9B6R - chains C and H of the 8 polymer chains in the assembly; structure by electron microscopy, 3.19 A resolution.

[Chain C]
Protein: Capsid protein VP1
Source organism: Adeno-associated virus
UniProt: Q6JC22 (Q6JC22_9VIRU); residues 203-736 here = UniProt positions 203-736
Sequence (534 residues; each row starts with the number of its first residue):
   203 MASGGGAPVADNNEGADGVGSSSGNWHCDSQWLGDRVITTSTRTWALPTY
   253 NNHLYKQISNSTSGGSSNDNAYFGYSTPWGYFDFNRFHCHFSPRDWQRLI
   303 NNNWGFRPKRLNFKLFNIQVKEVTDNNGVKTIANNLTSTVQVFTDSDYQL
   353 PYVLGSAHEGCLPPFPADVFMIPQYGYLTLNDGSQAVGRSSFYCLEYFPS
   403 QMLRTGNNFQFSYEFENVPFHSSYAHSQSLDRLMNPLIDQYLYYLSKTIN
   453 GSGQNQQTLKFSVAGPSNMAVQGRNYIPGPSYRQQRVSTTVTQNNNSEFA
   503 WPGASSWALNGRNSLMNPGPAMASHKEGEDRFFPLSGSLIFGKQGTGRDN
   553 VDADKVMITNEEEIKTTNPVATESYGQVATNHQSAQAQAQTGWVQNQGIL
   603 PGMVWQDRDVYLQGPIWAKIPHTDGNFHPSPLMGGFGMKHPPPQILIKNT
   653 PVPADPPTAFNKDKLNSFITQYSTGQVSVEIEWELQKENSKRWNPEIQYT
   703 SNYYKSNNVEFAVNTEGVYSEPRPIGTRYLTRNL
Not modelled in the structure: 203-221, 338-339, 399-410, 655-669
What the authors report for this chain:
  - mutagenesis - Q588R: abolished binding to Fab1-1

[Chain H]
Protein: Fab1-5 heavy chain
Source organism: Homo sapiens
Sequence (128 residues; numbered 20 to 147; the number before each row is that of its first residue):
    20 EVQLVESGGGLVKPGGSLRLSCAASGFMFSSYSMNWVRQAPGKGLEWVSS
    70 ISRSDSYIDYADSVKGRFTISRDTAMNVLYLQMDSLRAEDTGVYYCARTH
   120 VFNMFREVINDDYYGMDVWGQGTTVTVS
Disulfides: Cys-41/Cys-115

[Interface between chain C and chain H]
Contacting residue pairs (30; chain C residue first):
  Gly-530(C) with Ser-73(H); Ser-75(H)
  Glu-531(C) with Ser-75(H), hydrogen bond; Tyr-76(H)
  Asp-532(C) with Tyr-76(H), hydrogen bond (backbone-side chain); Arg-125(H); Ile-128(H)
  Arg-533(C) with Tyr-76(H), hydrogen bond (backbone-side chain); Asp-78(H), salt bridge
  Phe-534(C) with Tyr-76(H), hydrophobic
  Phe-535(C) with Ile-128(H), hydrophobic
  Lys-545(C) with Asp-131(H), salt bridge
  Ala-555(C) with Asn-129(H), hydrogen bond (backbone-side chain)
  Val-558(C) with Asn-129(H), hydrogen bond (backbone-side chain)
  Met-559(C) with Val-127(H)
  Ile-560(C) with Val-127(H); Ile-128(H), hydrogen bond (backbone-backbone); Asn-129(H)
  Thr-561(C) with Ile-128(H)
  Asn-562(C) with Arg-125(H); Glu-126(H); Ile-128(H)
  Glu-564(C) with Phe-124(H)
  Glu-565(C) with Phe-124(H)
  Tyr-701(C) with Glu-126(H)
  Tyr-706(C) with Phe-121(H), hydrophobic
  Pro-726(C) with Glu-126(H)
  Arg-730(C) with Phe-124(H)
  Tyr-731(C) with Phe-124(H), hydrophobic; Glu-126(H), hydrogen bond
Interface residues without a listed pair, chain C (31 interface residues in all): Thr-491, Gln-495, Ser-526, His-527, Glu-529, Asp-556, Ile-699, Asn-704, Arg-725, Ile-727, Gly-728
The authors on this interface:
  - epitope / paratope residues, chain C: Asp-532(C), Tyr-706(C)

[Overview]
The interface between chain C and chain H involves 31 residues on one side and 12 on the other; the contacts
include 7 hydrogen bonds and 2 salt bridges. Among the polar pairs are Arg-533(C)/Asp-78(H),
Lys-545(C)/Asp-131(H) and Glu-531(C)/Ser-75(H). From the paper: Q588R of chain C abolishes binding to Fab1-1;
epitope/paratope residues Asp-532(C) and Tyr-706(C).
Chain C is Capsid protein VP1 (Adeno-associated virus) and chain H is Fab1-5 heavy chain (Homo sapiens); the
structure, Fab1-5 in complex with the capsid of Adeno-associated virus type 9, was determined by electron
microscopy, deposited together with 9B6N, 9B6O, 9B6Q, 9B6S, 9B6T, 9B7K and 9 further entries.
